Entry 2NQP (X-ray diffraction, 3.50 A resolution); this record covers chains C and D of the 3 polymer chains in the assembly.

Chain C (and D):
Molecule: tRNA pseudouridine synthase A
From: Escherichia coli K12
Notes: EC 5.4.99.12; chain D of this document is another copy of the same molecule, construct and numbering; everything in this record applies to it too
Reference sequence: P07649 (TRUA_ECOLI); residue numbers follow UniProt; this construct covers 7-270
Amino-acid sequence (270 residues; row label = number of the first residue in the row):
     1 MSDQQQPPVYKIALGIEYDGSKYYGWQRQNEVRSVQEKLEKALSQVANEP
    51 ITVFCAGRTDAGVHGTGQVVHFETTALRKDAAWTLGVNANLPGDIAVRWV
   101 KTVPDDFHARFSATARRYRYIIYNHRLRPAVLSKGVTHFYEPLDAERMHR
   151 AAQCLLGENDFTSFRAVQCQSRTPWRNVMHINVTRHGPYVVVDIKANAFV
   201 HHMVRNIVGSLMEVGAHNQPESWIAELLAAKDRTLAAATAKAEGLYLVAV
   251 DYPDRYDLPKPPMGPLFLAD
Unresolved in the structure: 1-6 (chain D: 1-7)
UniProt features mapped onto this chain:
  - region: Phe107 to Phe111 (RNA binding), Gln168 to Arg172 (Interaction with tRNA)
  - active site: Asp60 (Nucleophile)
  - binding site (substrate): Tyr118
  - site (Interaction with tRNA): Arg58, Arg78, Arg110, Arg126, Phe139
  - mutagenesis: Arg58 (R58A: Loss of activity)
Ion coordination: K+ near Ala89 (its only coordinating residue here)
Reported in the primary citation:
  - catalytic residues: Asp60 (citing earlier work)
  - binding site for transfer RNA: Gln29 to Glu31, Ala166 to Thr173
  - mutagenesis - R58A: abolished catalytic activity
  - mutagenesis - R58A: unchanged stability
  - mutagenesis - D60A: increased binding to tRNA
  - catalytic residues: Arg58 (from molecular simulation)

Interface between chain C and chain D:
Pairs across the interface - 62 pairs, chain C then chain D:
  Glu17(C) - Ala130(D)  hydrogen bond (side chain-backbone)
  Glu17(C) - Val131(D)
  Tyr18(C) - Ala130(D)  hydrophobic
  Tyr18(C) - Val131(D)
  Lys22(C) - Lys22(D)
  Thr66(C) - Val131(D)
  Thr84(C) - Leu127(D)
  Leu85(C) - Arg126(D)
  Leu85(C) - Leu127(D)  hydrophobic
  Leu85(C) - Tyr140(D)
  Asn88(C) - Leu127(D)
  Asn88(C) - Arg128(D)  hydrogen bond (backbone-side chain)
  Leu91(C) - Arg128(D)  hydrogen bond (backbone-side chain)
  Pro92(C) - Arg128(D)  hydrogen bond (backbone-side chain)
  Gly93(C) - Arg128(D)  hydrogen bond (backbone-side chain)
  Gly93(C) - Pro129(D)
  Gly93(C) - Ala130(D)
  Gly93(C) - Ser133(D)
  Asp94(C) - Ala130(D)
  Ile95(C) - Arg128(D)  hydrogen bond (backbone-side chain)
  Ala96(C) - Arg128(D)
  Ala96(C) - Ala130(D)  hydrophobic
  Val97(C) - Leu127(D)
  Arg98(C) - Leu127(D)
  Ile121(C) - Phe267(D)  hydrophobic
  His125(C) - Arg98(D)
  Arg126(C) - Leu85(D)
  Leu127(C) - Thr84(D)
  Leu127(C) - Leu85(D)  hydrophobic
  Leu127(C) - Asn88(D)
  Leu127(C) - Val97(D)
  Leu127(C) - Arg98(D)
  Arg128(C) - Asn88(D)  hydrogen bond (side chain-backbone)
  Arg128(C) - Leu91(D)  hydrogen bond (side chain-backbone)
  Arg128(C) - Pro92(D)  hydrogen bond (side chain-backbone)
  Arg128(C) - Gly93(D)  hydrogen bond (side chain-backbone)
  Arg128(C) - Ile95(D)  hydrogen bond (side chain-backbone)
  Arg128(C) - Ala96(D)
  Pro129(C) - Gly93(D)
  Ala130(C) - Glu17(D)
  Ala130(C) - Tyr18(D)  hydrophobic
  Ala130(C) - Gly93(D)
  Ala130(C) - Asp94(D)
  Ala130(C) - Ile95(D)
  Ala130(C) - Ala96(D)  hydrophobic
  Val131(C) - Glu17(D)
  Val131(C) - Tyr18(D)
  Leu132(C) - Leu132(D)  hydrophobic
  Leu132(C) - Leu266(D)  hydrophobic
  Ser133(C) - Gly93(D)
  Tyr189(C) - Leu266(D)
  Tyr189(C) - Phe267(D)  hydrophobic
  Pro265(C) - Phe267(D)
  Leu266(C) - Leu132(D)  hydrophobic
  Leu266(C) - Tyr189(D)
  Leu266(C) - Leu266(D)  hydrophobic
  Phe267(C) - Ile121(D)  hydrophobic
  Phe267(C) - Tyr189(D)  hydrophobic
  Phe267(C) - Pro265(D)
  Phe267(C) - Phe267(D)  hydrophobic
  Phe267(C) - Leu268(D)
  Leu268(C) - Phe267(D)
Also at the interface, not in a pair above, chain C (36 interface residues in all): Asp19, Trp99, Tyr123, Pro188, Tyr246, Pro262
Also at the interface, not in a pair above, chain D (37 interface residues in all): Asp19, Thr66, Trp99, His125, Val136, Pro188, Tyr246, Pro262

Overview:
36 residues of chain C and 37 residues of chain D are in contact, with 11 hydrogen bonds. Polar contacts
include Glu17(C)-Ala130(D), Asn88(C)-Arg128(D) and Leu91(C)-Arg128(D). Curated annotation (UniProt) lists
active-site residue Asp60(C), substrate-binding residue Tyr118(C) and one mutagenesis site on chain C. The
paper reports catalytic residues Asp60(C) and Arg58(C); R58A of chain C abolishes catalytic activity.
Both chains are tRNA pseudouridine synthase A (Escherichia coli K12). Entry 2NQP (Crystal structure of
pseudoudirinde synthase TruA in complex with leucyl tRNA) was determined by X-ray diffraction (same
publication as 2NR0 and 2NRE).
